Entry 7RZZ (X-ray diffraction, 2.39 A resolution); this record covers chains A and C of the 3 polymer chains in the assembly.

[Chain A]
Protein: Fem-3 mRNA-binding factor 2
Source organism: Caenorhabditis elegans
UniProtKB: Q09312 (FBF2_CAEEL); residue numbers follow UniProt; this construct covers 164-575
Chain sequence (413 residues; numbered 163 to 575; the number before each row is that of its first residue):
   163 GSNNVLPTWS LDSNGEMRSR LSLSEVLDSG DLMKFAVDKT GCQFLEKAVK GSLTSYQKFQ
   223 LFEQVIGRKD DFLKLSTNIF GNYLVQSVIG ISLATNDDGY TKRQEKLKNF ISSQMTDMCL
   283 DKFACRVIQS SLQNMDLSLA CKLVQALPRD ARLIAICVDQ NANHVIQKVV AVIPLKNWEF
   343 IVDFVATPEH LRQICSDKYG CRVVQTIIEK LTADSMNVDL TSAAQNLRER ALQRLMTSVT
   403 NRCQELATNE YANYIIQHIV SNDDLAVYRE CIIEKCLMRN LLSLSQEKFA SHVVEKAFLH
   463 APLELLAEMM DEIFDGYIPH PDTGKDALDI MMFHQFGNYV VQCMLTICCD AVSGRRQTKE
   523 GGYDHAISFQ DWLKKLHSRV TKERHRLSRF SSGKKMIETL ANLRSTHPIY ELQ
Disordered / not traced: 163-167, 174-178, 567-575
Sequence notes: expression tag (163)
Curated features (UniProtKB/Swiss-Prot):
  - site: Tyr479 (Interacts with lst-1)
  - mutagenesis: Arg288 (R288A: Reduces RNA binding affinity; R288F/Y: Broadens binding specificity at specific nucleotide positions in the RNA target ...), Cys363 (C363A: Increases binding affinity for 8 nt target RNA by comparison with 9 nt target; when associated with only Y-364, or with Y-364 and A- or S-367 ...), Arg364 (R364Y: Abolishes binding affinity for both 8 and 9 nt target RNAs ...), Gln367 (Q367A/S: Increases binding specificity for 8 nt RNA target when associated with A- or S-363 and Y-364), Leu444 (L444A: Does not affect binding to lst-1), Gln448 (Q448G: Slightly reduces binding to lst-1), His454 (H454A: Reduces binding affinity to 9 nt target RNA; H454Y/F/W/N/R: Switches nucleotide specificity at positions +2 and +3 in the RNA target), Tyr479 to Thr485 (Abrogates binding to lst-1), Tyr479 (Y479A: Reduces thermal stability and disrupts interaction with lst-1; Y479G/A/V/Q/F/R: Abrogates binding to lst-1), Ile480 (I480A: Does not affect binding to lst-1), Pro481 (P481A: Does not affect binding to lst-1), His482 (H482A: Does not affect binding to lst-1), 4 further mutagenesis entries in UniProt

[Chain C]
Protein: Lateral Signaling Target
Source organism: Caenorhabditis elegans
UniProtKB: P91820 (P91820_CAEEL); numbering as in UniProt (aligned over 18-50)
Chain sequence (36 residues; each row starts with the number of its first residue):
    15 GSNSSTIAYS KSQHEAPKQL LQLRSEIKPL IPLNQP
Disordered / not traced: 15-26, 42-50
Sequence notes: expression tag (15-17)

[How chain A and chain C interact]
Contacting residue pairs - 28 pairs, chain A then chain C:
  Arg441(A) - Leu37(C)
  Arg441(A) - Arg38(C)  hydrogen bond (side chain-backbone)
  Arg441(A) - Glu40(C)  salt bridge
  Leu444(A) - Gln33(C)
  Leu444(A) - Leu35(C)
  Ser445(A) - Lys32(C)  hydrogen bond
  Gln448(A) - Lys32(C)
  Gln448(A) - Gln33(C)  hydrogen bond (side chain-backbone)
  Glu449(A) - Lys32(C)  salt bridge
  Asp477(A) - Arg38(C)
  Gly478(A) - Leu37(C)
  Gly478(A) - Arg38(C)  hydrogen bond (backbone-backbone)
  Tyr479(A) - Leu35(C)
  Tyr479(A) - Gln36(C)
  Tyr479(A) - Leu37(C)  hydrophobic
  Ile480(A) - Leu35(C)
  Ile480(A) - Gln36(C)  hydrogen bond (backbone-backbone)
  Ile480(A) - Arg38(C)
  His482(A) - Leu35(C)
  Lys487(A) - Gln33(C)  hydrogen bond
  Lys487(A) - Leu35(C)
  Asp488(A) - Leu35(C)
  Ala489(A) - Leu35(C)
  Ile492(A) - Gln33(C)
  Ile492(A) - Leu35(C)  hydrophobic
  Gln497(A) - Glu29(C)
  Gln497(A) - Ala30(C)
  Phe498(A) - Glu29(C)
Interface residues without a listed pair, chain A (18 interface residues in all): Lys450, Pro481
Interface residues without a listed pair, chain C (11 interface residues in all): Pro31, Leu34
From the paper, about this interface:
  - residue pairs: Arg441(A)-Leu37(C), Leu444(A)-Leu35(C) (hydrophobic contact), Ser445(A)-Lys32(C), Gln448(A)-Gln33(C) (hydrogen bond), Glu449(A)-Lys32(C), Tyr479(A)-Leu35(C) (hydrophobic contact), Tyr479(A)-Leu37(C), Ile480(A)-Gln36(C) (backbone contact), His482(A)-Leu35(C) (hydrophobic contact), Ile492(A)-Leu35(C) (hydrophobic contact)
  - interface residues, chain C: Lys32(C), Leu35(C)

[In short]
The interface between chain A and chain C involves 18 residues on one side and 11 on the other, with 6
hydrogen bonds and 2 salt bridges. Polar pairs include Arg441(A)-Glu40(C), Glu449(A)-Lys32(C) and
Arg441(A)-Arg38(C). The authors report contacts between Arg441(A) and Leu37(C), Ser445(A) and Lys32(C) and
Glu449(A) and Lys32(C) among others; hydrophobic contacts between Leu444(A) and Leu35(C), Tyr479(A) and
Leu35(C) and His482(A) and Leu35(C) among others; a hydrogen bond between Gln448(A) and Gln33(C). The paper
reports interface residues Lys32(C) and Leu35(C).
Here chain A is Fem-3 mRNA-binding factor 2 and chain C is Lateral Signaling Target, both from Caenorhabditis
elegans. Entry 7RZZ (Crystal structure of FBF-2 in complex with LST-1 site A peptide and compact FBE RNA) was
determined by X-ray diffraction together with 7S02 from the same study.
